PDB entry 8QBY | electron microscopy, 2.30 A resolution | chains H and A of the 18 polymer chains in the assembly

[Chain H]
Name: NADH-quinone oxidoreductase subunit H
Organism: Paracoccus denitrificans PD1222
Reference sequence: A1B487 (NUOH_PARDP); residues 1-345 here = UniProt positions 1-345
Amino-acid sequence (345 residues; numbered 1 to 345; the number before each row is that of its first residue):
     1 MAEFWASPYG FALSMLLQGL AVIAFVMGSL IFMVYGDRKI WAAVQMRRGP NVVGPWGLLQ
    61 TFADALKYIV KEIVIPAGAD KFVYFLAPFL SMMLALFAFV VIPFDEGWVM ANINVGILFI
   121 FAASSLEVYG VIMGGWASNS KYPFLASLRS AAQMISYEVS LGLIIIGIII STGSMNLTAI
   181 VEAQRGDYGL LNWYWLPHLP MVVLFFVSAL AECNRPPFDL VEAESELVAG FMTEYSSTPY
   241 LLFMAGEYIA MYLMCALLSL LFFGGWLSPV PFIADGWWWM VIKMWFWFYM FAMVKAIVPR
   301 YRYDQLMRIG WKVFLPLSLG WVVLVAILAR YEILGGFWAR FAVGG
Not modelled in the structure: 343-345
Small-molecule neighbours:
  - 1,2-Distearoyl-sn-glycerophosphoethanolamine (3PE), molecule 1: Ser-14, Gln-18, Ala-21, Val-22, Ala-24, Phe-25, Gly-28, Ser-29, Phe-32, Phe-104, Gly-107, Trp-108, Val-109, Met-110, Trp-277, Val-281, Trp-285
  - 1,2-Distearoyl-sn-glycerophosphoethanolamine (3PE), molecule 2: Phe-32, Tyr-35, Arg-48, Asn-51, Trp-56, Leu-58, Val-281, Ile-282, Trp-285
  - 1,2-diacyl-glycerol-3-sn-phosphate (3PH), molecule 1: Trp-5, Ser-14, Leu-17, Gln-18, Leu-20, Ala-21, Ala-24
  - 1,2-diacyl-glycerol-3-sn-phosphate (3PH), molecule 2: Pro-8, Phe-11, Ala-12, Met-15, Leu-16
  - 1,2-diacyl-glycerol-3-sn-phosphate (3PH), molecule 3: Ile-73, Ile-75, Lys-81, Phe-82, Phe-85, Leu-86, Phe-89
  - 1,2-diacyl-glycerol-3-sn-phosphate (3PH), molecule 4: Arg-185, Gly-186, Asp-187, Tyr-188, Leu-191, Asn-192, Leu-196, Pro-197, Trp-321, Leu-334, Gly-335, Phe-337, Trp-338, Arg-340
  - phosphatidyl serine (P5S; O-[(R)-{[(2R)-2,3-bis(octadecanoyloxy)propyl]oxy}(hydroxy)phosphoryl]-L-serine): Tyr-35, Gly-36, Lys-39, Ile-40, Ala-43, Arg-48, Ile-282, Trp-285, Phe-286, Tyr-289
  - 1,2-diacyl-sn-glycero-3-phosphocholine (PC1), molecule 1: Asp-80, Phe-82, Leu-86, Phe-89, Leu-90, Met-93, Leu-94, Phe-97, Leu-126
  - 1,2-diacyl-sn-glycero-3-phosphocholine (PC1), molecule 2: Val-203, Leu-204, Phe-206, Val-207, Leu-210, Pro-217, Phe-218, Met-290, Val-294, Tyr-301, Arg-308, Ile-309, Val-313, Phe-314, Leu-317
  - ubiquinone-10 (U10): Met-27, Leu-30, Ile-31, Val-34, Arg-38, Trp-41, Thr-61, Asp-64, Ala-65, Tyr-68, Leu-241, Met-244, Ala-245, Lys-295
Reported in the primary citation:
  - binding site for ubiquinone-10: Arg-38, Trp-41, Met-244, Lys-295

[Chain A]
Name: NADH-quinone oxidoreductase subunit A
Organism: Paracoccus denitrificans PD1222
Reference sequence: A1B498 (A1B498_PARDP); numbering as in UniProt (aligned over 1-121)
Amino-acid sequence (121 residues; each row starts with the number of its first residue):
     1 MEYLLQEYLP ILVFLGMASA LAIVLILAAA VIAVRNPDPE KVSAYECGFN AFDDARMKFD
    61 VRFYLVSILF IIFDLEVAFL FPWAVSFASL SDVAFWGMMV FLAVLTVGFA YEWKKGALEW
   121 A
Modified / non-standard residues: Met-1 (N-formylmethionine; FME)
Small-molecule neighbours:
  - 1,2-diacyl-glycerol-3-sn-phosphate (3PH), molecule 1: Met-1, Leu-4, Leu-5, Tyr-8, Leu-9, Leu-12, Val-13
  - 1,2-diacyl-glycerol-3-sn-phosphate (3PH), molecule 2: Ile-23, Ile-26, Leu-27, Ala-30, Arg-35
  - 1,2-diacyl-glycerol-3-sn-phosphate (3PH), molecule 3: Asp-92, Val-93, Trp-96, Gly-97, Val-100, Val-104

[Interface between chain H and chain A]
Pairs across the interface - 135 pairs, chain H then chain A:
  Phe-11(H) with Leu-5(A), hydrophobic; Gln-6(A); Leu-9(A), hydrophobic
  Met-15(H) with Leu-9(A), hydrophobic; Pro-10(A), hydrophobic; Val-13(A), hydrophobic
  Leu-16(H) with Met-17(A)
  Gly-19(H) with Phe-14(A); Met-17(A)
  Leu-20(H) with Met-17(A)
  Val-22(H) with Phe-14(A), hydrophobic
  Ile-23(H) with Phe-14(A), hydrophobic; Leu-21(A), hydrophobic
  Tyr-68(H) with Ala-29(A)
  Ile-69(H) with Ala-29(A); Ala-33(A)
  Val-70(H) with Ile-32(A), hydrophobic; Ala-33(A)
  Lys-71(H) with Ala-29(A); Ala-33(A)
  Glu-72(H) with Ala-33(A); Val-34(A); Arg-35(A); Asn-36(A), hydrogen bond (side chain-backbone); Pro-37(A); Lys-41(A), salt bridge
  Ile-73(H) with Ala-29(A), hydrophobic; Ala-30(A); Arg-35(A)
  Val-74(H) with Lys-41(A)
  Ile-75(H) with Arg-35(A); Val-42(A)
  Pro-76(H) with Val-42(A)
  Ala-77(H) with Val-42(A), hydrogen bond (backbone-backbone)
  Phe-89(H) with Ser-19(A); Ala-22(A), hydrophobic; Ile-23(A), hydrophobic
  Met-92(H) with Ala-22(A), hydrophobic
  Met-93(H) with Leu-15(A), hydrophobic; Ala-18(A); Ser-19(A)
  Leu-96(H) with Phe-14(A); Ala-18(A), hydrophobic; Leu-21(A), hydrophobic
  Phe-97(H) with Ile-11(A); Leu-15(A), hydrophobic
  Val-100(H) with Ile-11(A), hydrophobic; Phe-14(A), hydrophobic
  Met-110(H) with Pro-10(A); Phe-14(A), hydrophobic
  Ala-111(H) with Glu-7(A); Ile-11(A), hydrophobic
  Asn-112(H) with Glu-7(A), hydrogen bond (backbone-side chain)
  Ile-113(H) with Tyr-3(A); Glu-7(A); Tyr-8(A); Ile-11(A), hydrophobic
  Asn-114(H) with Tyr-3(A), hydrogen bond (backbone-side chain)
  Val-115(H) with Tyr-8(A)
  Trp-136(H) with Arg-56(A), hydrogen bond (backbone-side chain)
  Ala-137(H) with Arg-56(A)
  Asn-139(H) with Asp-54(A); Ala-55(A), hydrogen bond (side chain-backbone); Arg-56(A), hydrogen bond
  Ser-140(H) with Ala-55(A)
  Lys-141(H) with Glu-46(A); Asp-53(A); Asp-54(A); Met-57(A), hydrogen bond
  Tyr-142(H) with Cys-47(A), hydrophobic
  Phe-144(H) with Ala-55(A), hydrophobic; Phe-59(A), hydrophobic
  Leu-145(H) with Phe-59(A), hydrophobic
  Leu-148(H) with Phe-59(A), hydrophobic; Phe-63(A)
  Ala-152(H) with Phe-63(A), hydrophobic
  Met-154(H) with Phe-70(A), hydrophobic
  Ile-155(H) with Val-66(A), hydrophobic; Ser-67(A); Phe-70(A), hydrophobic
  Glu-158(H) with Phe-70(A)
  Val-159(H) with Phe-70(A); Phe-73(A), hydrophobic
  Leu-163(H) with Val-77(A), hydrophobic; Leu-80(A), hydrophobic
  Ile-166(H) with Leu-80(A), hydrophobic; Phe-81(A), hydrophobic
  Ile-169(H) with Ala-84(A), hydrophobic; Val-85(A)
  Ile-170(H) with Ala-84(A), hydrophobic; Phe-87(A), hydrophobic
  Gly-173(H) with Val-85(A)
  Met-175(H) with Val-85(A), hydrophobic
  Val-228(H) with Tyr-45(A); Cys-47(A), hydrophobic
  Thr-233(H) with Tyr-45(A)
  Glu-234(H) with Ala-44(A); Tyr-45(A), hydrogen bond (side chain-backbone)
  Thr-238(H) with Leu-25(A), hydrogen bond (side chain-backbone); Ile-26(A), hydrogen bond (side chain-backbone); Ala-29(A)
  Leu-242(H) with Ala-22(A); Leu-25(A), hydrophobic; Ile-26(A), hydrophobic
  Tyr-303(H) with Trp-120(A), hydrophobic
  Asp-304(H) with Trp-120(A)
  Met-307(H) with Phe-63(A), hydrophobic; Val-66(A), hydrophobic; Trp-120(A), hydrogen bond
  Trp-311(H) with Val-66(A); Leu-69(A); Phe-70(A); Phe-73(A), hydrophobic; Phe-109(A); Leu-118(A), hydrophobic
  Lys-312(H) with Trp-113(A); Glu-119(A), salt bridge
  Leu-315(H) with Phe-73(A), hydrophobic; Phe-109(A), hydrophobic
  Leu-319(H) with Leu-105(A), hydrophobic; Thr-106(A)
  Val-323(H) with Leu-102(A), hydrophobic
  Ala-326(H) with Trp-83(A), hydrophobic; Phe-87(A); Phe-95(A)
  Ile-327(H) with Phe-95(A), hydrophobic
  Ala-329(H) with Phe-87(A), hydrophobic
  Arg-330(H) with Phe-87(A); Leu-90(A), hydrogen bond (side chain-backbone); Ser-91(A); Asp-92(A), salt bridge; Phe-95(A)
  Tyr-331(H) with Trp-96(A)
  Phe-341(H) with Phe-87(A), hydrophobic; Ala-88(A), hydrophobic
Also at the interface, not in a pair above, chain H (78 interface residues in all): Met-27, Phe-85, Val-101, Leu-118, Phe-119, Gly-162, Ser-174, Ser-237, Pro-316, Val-322
Also at the interface, not in a pair above, chain A (69 interface residues in all): Ala-28, Ser-43, Met-99

[Overview]
78 residues of chain H face 69 of chain A across their interface; the contacts include 13 hydrogen bonds and 3
salt bridges. Polar pairs include Glu-72(H)/Lys-41(A), Lys-312(H)/Glu-119(A) and Arg-330(H)/Asp-92(A). 2
1,2-diacyl-glycerol-3-sn-phosphate molecules are bound between chain H and chain A. The paper reports a
binding site for ubiquinone-10 at Arg-38(H), Trp-41(H) and Met-244(H) among others.
Here chain H is NADH-quinone oxidoreductase subunit H and chain A is NADH-quinone oxidoreductase subunit A,
both from Paracoccus denitrificans PD1222. Entry 8QBY (Respiratory complex I from Paracoccus denitrificans in
MSP2N2 nanodiscs) was determined by electron microscopy together with 8QC1 from the same study.
